PDB entry 4NZO | X-ray diffraction, 1.90 A resolution | chain A

[Chain A]
Molecule: Inositol hexakisphosphate and diphosphoinositol-pentakisphosphate kinase 2
Organism: Homo sapiens
Notes: EC 2.7.4.21, 2.7.4.24; fragment: ATP-grasp Kinase domain
UniProtKB: O43314 (VIP2_HUMAN); residue numbers follow UniProt; this construct covers 41-366
Chain sequence (330 residues; row label = number of the first residue in the row):
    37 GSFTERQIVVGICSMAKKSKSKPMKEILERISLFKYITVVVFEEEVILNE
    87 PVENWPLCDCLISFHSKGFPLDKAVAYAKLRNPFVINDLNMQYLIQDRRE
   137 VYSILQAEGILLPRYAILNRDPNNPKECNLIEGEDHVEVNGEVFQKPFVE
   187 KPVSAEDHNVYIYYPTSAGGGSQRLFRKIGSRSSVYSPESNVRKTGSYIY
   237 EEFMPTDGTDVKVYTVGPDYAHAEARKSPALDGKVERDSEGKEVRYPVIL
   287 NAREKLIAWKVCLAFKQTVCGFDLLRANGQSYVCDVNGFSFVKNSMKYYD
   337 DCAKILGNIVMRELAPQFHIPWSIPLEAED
Unresolved in the structure: 37-41
Differences from the reference sequence: expression tag (37-40)
Bound ions: Mg2+ site 1: S68, F70, I73; Mg2+ site 2: D309, D321 (together with AMP-PNP); Mg2+ site 3: D321, N323 (together with AMP-PNP)
Ligand contacts:
  - 2OV ((1R,2R,3r,4S,5S,6s)-3,6-bis(benzyloxy)cyclohexane-1,2,4,5-tetrayl tetrakis[dihydrogen (phosphate)]): K53, K54, H101, S102, K103, E192, R213
  - AMP-PNP: R134, P149, V185, K187, A191, H194, V196, L211, E237, E238, F239, M240, D246, K248, S264, P265, D309, L311, C320, D321, N323
Swiss-Prot annotation at these positions:
  - binding site (substrate): K53, K54, R213, K214, K248, R262, S326 to K329
  - binding site (ATP): R134, K187, H194, R213, E237 to M240, D246 to K248, S264, D309, D321 to N323
  - modified residue: S223 (Phosphoserine)
  - mutagenesis: R213 (R213A/K: Reduces enzyme activity by about 99%), K248 (K248A: Loss of enzyme activity), R262 (R262A: Reduces enzyme activity by about 99%)
From the paper describing this entry:
  - binding site for 2OV: K53, K54, H101, E192, R213
  - mutagenesis - K54A, R213A: decreased catalytic activity on 2OV
  - mutagenesis - K103A: unchanged catalytic activity on 2OV
  - mutagenesis - H194A: abolished catalytic activity (ATPase activity)
  - mutagenesis - H194A (80-fold): decreased catalytic activity (inositol phosphate kinase activity)
  - mutagenesis - K103A: unchanged catalytic activity (InsP6 kinase activity)
  - mutagenesis - E192G, E192Q (18-fold): decreased catalytic activity
  - mutagenesis - E192G, E192Q: unchanged catalytic activity (ligand-stimulated ATPase activity)
  - catalytic residues: H194 (proposed by the authors, not directly observed)

[Overview]
Ligands of chain A: AMP-PNP and compound 2OV. S68, F70 and I73 coordinate Mg2+ site 1. D309 and D321 form the
Mg2+ site 2. UniProt lists 10 substrate-binding residues, 16 ATP-binding residues and 3 mutagenesis sites. The
paper reports the catalytic residue H194; K54A and R213A reduce catalytic activity on 2OV; 6 substitutions
were tested in all.
Chain A is Inositol hexakisphosphate and diphosphoinositol-pentakisphosphate kinase 2 (Homo sapiens); the
structure, Crystal structure of the catalytic domain of PPIP5K2 in complex with AMPPNP and 2,5-DI-O-BN-INSP4,
was determined by X-ray diffraction, deposited together with 4NZM and 4NZN.
